Entry 6B8K (X-ray diffraction, 1.28 A resolution); this record covers chain A.

[Chain A]
Name: Galectin-3
Source organism: Homo sapiens
Notes: fragment: crd
Reference sequence: P17931 (LEG3_HUMAN); residues 112-250 here = UniProt positions 112-250
Amino-acid sequence (139 residues; row label = number of the first residue in the row):
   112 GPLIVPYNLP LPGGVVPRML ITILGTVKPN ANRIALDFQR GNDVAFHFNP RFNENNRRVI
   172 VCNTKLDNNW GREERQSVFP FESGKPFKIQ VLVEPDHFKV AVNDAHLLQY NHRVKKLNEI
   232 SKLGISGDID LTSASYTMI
Not modelled in the structure: 112
UniProt features mapped onto this chain:
  - motif: Lys-226 to Asp-241 (Nuclear export signal)
  - binding site (a beta-D-galactoside): Trp-181 to Gln-187
  - modified residue: Ser-188 (Phosphoserine)

[Overview]
UniProt lists 7 beta-D-galactoside-binding residues.
Chain A is Galectin-3 (Homo sapiens); the structure, Crystal structure of Human galectin-3 CRD in complex with
Lactulose, was determined by X-ray diffraction, deposited together with 6B94.
